Entry 1E6D (X-ray diffraction, 2.30 A resolution); this record covers chains H and M of the 3 polymer chains in the assembly.

# Chain H
Molecule: Photosynthetic reaction center H subunit
Organism: Rhodobacter sphaeroides
UniProt: P11846 (RCEH_RHOSH); residue numbers follow UniProt; this construct covers 1-260
Sequence (260 residues; numbered 1 to 260; the number before each row is that of its first residue):
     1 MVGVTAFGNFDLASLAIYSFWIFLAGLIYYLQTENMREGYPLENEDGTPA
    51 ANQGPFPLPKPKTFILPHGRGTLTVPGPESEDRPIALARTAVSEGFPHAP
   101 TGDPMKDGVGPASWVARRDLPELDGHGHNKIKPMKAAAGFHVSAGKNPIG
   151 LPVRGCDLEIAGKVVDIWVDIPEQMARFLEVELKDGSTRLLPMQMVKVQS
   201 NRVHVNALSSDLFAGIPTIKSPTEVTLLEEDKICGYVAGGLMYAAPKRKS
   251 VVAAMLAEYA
Not modelled in the structure: 1-10, 251-260

# Chain M
Molecule: Photosynthetic reaction center M subunit
Organism: Rhodobacter sphaeroides
UniProt: P02953 (RCEM_RHOSH); numbering as in UniProt (aligned over 1-307)
Sequence (307 residues; each row starts with the number of its first residue):
     1 AEYQNIFSQVQVRGPADLGMTEDVNLANRSGVGPFSTLLGWFGNAQLGPI
    51 YLGSLGVLSLFSGLMWFFTIGIWFWYQAGWNPAVFLRDLFFFSLEPPAPE
   101 YGLSFAAPLKEGGLFLIASFFMFVAVWSWWGRTYLRAQALGMGKHTAWAF
   151 LSAIWLWMVLGFIRPILMGSWSEAVPYGIFSHLDWTNNFSLVHGNLRYNP
   201 FHGLSIAFLYGSALLFAMHGATILAVSRFGGERELEQIADRGTAAERAAL
   251 FWRWTMGFNATMEGIHRWAIWMAVLVTLTGGIGILLSGTVVDNWYVWGQN
   301 HGMAPLN
Not modelled in the structure: 303-307
Differences from the reference sequence: engineered mutation Phe-115 (Trp in P02953), Arg-197 (Phe in P02953)
Bound ions: bacteriochlorophyll a Mg site 1 near His-182 (its only coordinating residue here); bacteriochlorophyll a Mg site 2 near His-202 (its only coordinating residue here); Fe ion: His-219, Glu-234, His-266 (shared with 2 residues of chain L)
Residues lining bound ligands:
  - bacteriochlorophyll a (BCL), molecule 1: Trp-66, Phe-67, Met-122, Trp-157, Leu-160, Val-175, Ile-179, His-182, Leu-183, Trp-185, Thr-186
  - bacteriochlorophyll a (BCL), molecule 2: Trp-66, Met-122, Val-126, Phe-150, Ala-153, Ile-154, Leu-156, Trp-157, Leu-160, Trp-185, Thr-186, Asn-187, Phe-189, Ser-190, Asn-195, Leu-196, His-202, Ser-205, Ile-206, Leu-209, Tyr-210, Val-276, Thr-277, Gly-280, Gly-281, Ile-284
  - bacteriochlorophyll a (BCL), molecule 3: Thr-186, Leu-209, Tyr-210
  - bacteriochlorophyll a (BCL), molecule 4: Gly-203, Ile-206, Ala-207, Tyr-210, Gly-211, Leu-214
  - bacteriopheophytin a (BPH), molecule 1: Ser-59, Leu-60, Gly-63, Leu-64, Trp-66, Phe-67, Phe-68, Ala-125, Val-126, Trp-129, Thr-133, Thr-146, Ala-149, Phe-150, Ala-153, Ala-273, Val-274, Thr-277
  - bacteriopheophytin a (BPH), molecule 2: Tyr-210, Ala-213, Leu-214, Ala-217, Met-218, Trp-252, Thr-255, Met-256
  - speroidenone (SPN): Trp-66, Phe-67, Phe-68, Ile-70, Gly-71, Phe-74, Trp-75, Phe-85, Leu-89, Phe-105, Leu-116, Ser-119, Phe-120, Met-122, Phe-123, Trp-157, Met-158, Leu-160, Gly-161, Phe-162, Trp-171, Val-175, Tyr-177, Gly-178, Ile-179, His-182
  - ubiquinone-10 (U10): Leu-214, Leu-215, Met-218, His-219, Thr-222, Ile-223, Ala-245, Ala-248, Ala-249, Trp-252, Met-256, Phe-258, Asn-259, Ala-260, Thr-261, Met-262, Ile-265, Trp-268, Met-272

# Chain H / chain M interface
Pairs across the interface (110; chain H residue first):
  Asp-11(H) / Val-290(M)
  Asp-11(H) / Trp-297(M)  hydrogen bond
  Asp-11(H) / His-301(M)  salt bridge
  Ala-13(H) / Val-291(M)  hydrophobic
  Ala-13(H) / Trp-297(M)
  Ser-14(H) / Trp-297(M)
  Ser-14(H) / His-301(M)
  Ala-16(H) / Phe-201(M)
  Ile-17(H) / Pro-200(M)  hydrophobic
  Ile-17(H) / Phe-201(M)
  Ile-17(H) / Leu-204(M)  hydrophobic
  Phe-20(H) / Leu-204(M)  hydrophobic
  Phe-20(H) / Thr-279(M)
  Trp-21(H) / Leu-204(M)  hydrophobic
  Phe-23(H) / Trp-271(M)  hydrophobic
  Leu-27(H) / Trp-271(M)
  Leu-27(H) / Leu-275(M)  hydrophobic
  Tyr-30(H) / Arg-267(M)  hydrogen bond
  Leu-31(H) / Arg-267(M)
  Leu-31(H) / Trp-268(M)  hydrophobic
  Gln-32(H) / Phe-258(M)
  Asn-35(H) / Asn-259(M)
  Asn-35(H) / Ala-260(M)
  Asn-35(H) / Thr-261(M)  hydrogen bond (side chain-backbone)
  Asn-35(H) / Gly-264(M)  hydrogen bond (side chain-backbone)
  Asn-35(H) / Ile-265(M)  hydrogen bond (side chain-backbone)
  Asn-35(H) / Trp-268(M)
  Glu-38(H) / Ile-238(M)
  Glu-38(H) / Arg-241(M)  salt bridge
  Glu-38(H) / Thr-261(M)
  Leu-42(H) / Arg-253(M)
  Lys-62(H) / Glu-263(M)  salt bridge
  Lys-62(H) / Arg-267(M)
  Phe-64(H) / Ile-238(M)  hydrophobic
  Phe-64(H) / Glu-263(M)
  Leu-66(H) / Ala-239(M)  hydrophobic
  Leu-73(H) / Ile-238(M)
  Leu-73(H) / Ala-239(M)
  Glu-79(H) / Arg-241(M)  salt bridge
  Pro-111(H) / Arg-247(M)  hydrogen bond (backbone-side chain)
  Ser-113(H) / Thr-243(M)
  Ser-113(H) / Arg-247(M)  hydrogen bond (backbone-side chain)
  Val-115(H) / Arg-241(M)
  Val-115(H) / Gly-242(M)
  Val-115(H) / Thr-243(M)
  Val-115(H) / Glu-246(M)
  Arg-117(H) / Glu-236(M)  hydrogen bond (side chain-backbone)
  Arg-117(H) / Gln-237(M)
  Arg-117(H) / Asp-240(M)  hydrogen bond (side chain-backbone)
  Arg-117(H) / Arg-241(M)
  Arg-117(H) / Gly-242(M)
  Arg-118(H) / Glu-236(M)  salt bridge
  Arg-118(H) / Asp-240(M)  salt bridge
  Glu-122(H) / Arg-233(M)  salt bridge
  Glu-122(H) / Glu-236(M)
  Gly-125(H) / Met-20(M)
  His-126(H) / Met-20(M)
  Ile-131(H) / Arg-233(M)
  Met-134(H) / Val-12(M)  hydrophobic
  Ala-138(H) / Pro-15(M)
  Gly-139(H) / Arg-13(M)
  Gly-139(H) / Gly-14(M)
  Phe-140(H) / Val-12(M)  hydrophobic
  Phe-140(H) / Arg-13(M)
  Phe-140(H) / Gly-14(M)
  Phe-140(H) / Pro-15(M)
  His-141(H) / Val-12(M)
  His-141(H) / Arg-13(M)  hydrogen bond (backbone-backbone)
  Val-142(H) / Gln-11(M)
  Ser-143(H) / Gln-11(M)  hydrogen bond (backbone-backbone)
  Ser-143(H) / Val-12(M)
  Ser-143(H) / Arg-13(M)
  Ala-144(H) / Val-10(M)
  Ala-144(H) / Gln-11(M)  hydrogen bond (backbone-backbone)
  Ala-144(H) / Thr-37(M)
  Ala-144(H) / Trp-41(M)  hydrophobic
  Gly-145(H) / Gln-9(M)
  Gly-145(H) / Trp-41(M)
  Lys-146(H) / Val-10(M)
  Val-169(H) / Val-12(M)  hydrophobic
  Pro-172(H) / Asp-17(M)
  Glu-173(H) / Asn-44(M)
  Gln-174(H) / Val-12(M)
  Gln-174(H) / Arg-13(M)
  Gln-174(H) / Gly-14(M)  hydrogen bond (side chain-backbone)
  Gln-174(H) / Pro-15(M)  hydrogen bond (side chain-backbone)
  Met-175(H) / Glu-232(M)
  Arg-177(H) / Glu-232(M)  salt bridge
  Arg-177(H) / Arg-233(M)
  Met-193(H) / Tyr-3(M)
  Met-193(H) / Gln-9(M)
  Gln-194(H) / Tyr-3(M)
  Gln-194(H) / Asn-5(M)
  Gln-194(H) / Ser-227(M)  hydrogen bond (side chain-backbone)
  Gln-194(H) / Arg-228(M)
  Met-195(H) / Arg-228(M)
  Val-196(H) / Tyr-3(M)
  Val-196(H) / Gln-9(M)  hydrogen bond (backbone-side chain)
  Lys-197(H) / Ala-1(M)
  Lys-197(H) / Gln-9(M)
  Val-198(H) / Gln-9(M)  hydrogen bond (backbone-side chain)
  Leu-227(H) / Arg-233(M)
  Leu-227(H) / Glu-236(M)
  Glu-230(H) / Arg-233(M)  salt bridge
  Asp-231(H) / Gly-242(M)
  Asp-231(H) / Thr-243(M)  hydrogen bond (side chain-backbone)
  Cys-234(H) / Arg-228(M)  hydrogen bond (side chain-backbone)
  Cys-234(H) / Phe-229(M)
  Ala-238(H) / Phe-229(M)  hydrophobic
  Leu-241(H) / Arg-228(M)
Also at the interface, not in a pair above, chain H (70 interface residues in all): Leu-12, Leu-24, Glu-34, Arg-37, Gly-39, Gly-110, Ala-112, Trp-114, Lys-130, Pro-148, Ala-176, Pro-192, Gly-235
Also at the interface, not in a pair above, chain M (56 interface residues in all): Glu-2, Gly-19, Phe-35, Phe-208, Leu-286, Trp-294

# In short
70 residues of chain H and 56 residues of chain M are in contact; the contacts include 19 hydrogen bonds and 9
salt bridges. Polar pairs include Asp-11(H)/His-301(M), Glu-38(H)/Arg-241(M) and Lys-62(H)/Glu-263(M). Bound
to chain M: 4 copies of bacteriochlorophyll a, bacteriopheophytin a, ubiquinone-10 and speroidenone.
Chain H is Photosynthetic reaction center H subunit and chain M is Photosynthetic reaction center M subunit,
both from Rhodobacter sphaeroides; the structure, Photosynthetic reaction center mutant with trp M115 replaced
with phe (chain M, WM115F) phe M197 replaced ..., was determined by X-ray diffraction.
